Entry 3HAT (X-ray diffraction, 2.50 A resolution); this record covers chains L and H of the 4 polymer chains in the assembly.

== Chain L ==
Molecule: Thrombin light chain
Organism: Homo sapiens
UniProt: P00734 (THRB_HUMAN); residues 1-14 here correspond to UniProt positions 336-349 (UniProt number = residue number + 335)
Sequence (36 residues; numbered 1 to 15 plus 21 insertion-coded residues; the number before each row is that of its first residue; a row labelled like 14A-14M holds insertion residues (14A, then the next letters in order)):
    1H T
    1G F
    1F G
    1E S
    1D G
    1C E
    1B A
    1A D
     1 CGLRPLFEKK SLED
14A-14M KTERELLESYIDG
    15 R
UniProt features mapped onto this chain:
  - site: Arg15 (Cleavage)

== Chain H ==
Molecule: Thrombin heavy chain
Organism: Homo sapiens
UniProt: P00734 (THRB_HUMAN); the construct lacks a stretch of the UniProt sequence and is renumbered around it, so the offset changes along the chain: 16-36 = UniProt 364-384; 37-60 = UniProt 386-409; 61-77 = UniProt 419-435; 78-97 = UniProt 437-456; 7 more segments
Sequence (259 residues; row label = number of the first residue in the row; note: 4 numbers in that range are skipped by the numbering (no residue carries them; nothing is unmodelled there); a row labelled like 60A-60I holds insertion residues (60A, then the next letters in order)):
    16 IVEGSDAEIG MSPWQVMLFR K
   36A S
    37 PQELLCGASL ISDRWVLTAA HCLL
60A-60I YPPWDKNFT
    61 ENDLLVRIGK HSRTRYE
   77A R
    78 NIEKISMLEK IYIHPRYNWR
   97A E
    98 NLDRDIALMK LKKPVAFSDY IHPVCLPDRE TA
129A-129C ASL
   130 LQAGYKGRVT GWGNLKE
146A-146H TWTANVGK
   150 GQPSVLQVVN LPIVERPVCK DSTRIRITDN MFCAG
  184A Y
   185 KP
186A-186D DEGK
   187 RGDACEGDSG GPFVMKSP
204A-204B FN
   205 NRWYQMGIVS WGE
   219 GCD
  221A R
   222 DGKYGFYTHV FRLKKWIQKV IDQFGE
Disordered / not traced: 146A-146H
Cystine bridges: Cys42-Cys58, Cys168-Cys182, Cys191-Cys220
UniProt features mapped onto this chain:
  - region: Ala183 to Val200 (High affinity receptor-binding region which is also known as the TP508 peptide)
  - active site (Charge relay system): His57, Asp102, Ser195
  - glycosylation: Asn60G (N-linked (GlcNAc...) (complex) asparagine)

== How chain L and chain H interact ==
Pairs across the interface - 87 pairs, chain L then chain H:
  Cys1(L) with Pro120(H); Val121(H); Cys122(H), disulfide; Arg206(H), hydrogen bond (backbone-side chain)
  Asp1A(L) with His119(H), salt bridge; Arg206(H)
  Ala1B(L) with Arg206(H), hydrogen bond (backbone-side chain)
  Glu1C(L) with Ile47(H), hydrogen bond (backbone-backbone); Ser48(H); Asp49(H); Phe114(H); Pro120(H); Val121(H), hydrogen bond (backbone-backbone)
  Gly1D(L) with Ile47(H); Val121(H), hydrogen bond (backbone-backbone); Cys122(H); Leu123(H)
  Ser1E(L) with Cys122(H); Leu123(H), hydrogen bond (backbone-backbone); Tyr208(H)
  Gly1F(L) with Leu123(H); Lys235(H); Gln239(H)
  Phe1G(L) with Leu123(H); Lys235(H); Gln239(H); Ile242(H), hydrophobic; Asp243(H)
  Thr1H(L) with Ile47(H), hydrogen bond (backbone-backbone); Leu123(H); Ile238(H); Gln239(H); Ile242(H)
  Gly2(L) with Trp29(H); Pro120(H), hydrogen bond (backbone-backbone); Cys122(H); Arg206(H); Trp207(H), hydrogen bond (backbone-backbone)
  Leu3(L) with His119(H), hydrogen bond (backbone-side chain); Asn205(H); Arg206(H)
  Arg4(L) with Met26(H), hydrogen bond (side chain-backbone); Pro28(H); Trp29(H); Arg137(H); Trp207(H)
  Pro5(L) with Ser115(H); Asp116(H); His119(H)
  Leu6(L) with Asp116(H)
  Phe7(L) with Glu23(H); Ile24(H); Gly25(H); Met26(H)
  Glu8(L) with Lys202(H), salt bridge; Asn205(H); Trp207(H), hydrogen bond
  Asp14(L) with Glu23(H); Met26(H); Arg137(H), salt bridge
  Lys14A(L) with Glu23(H), hydrogen bond (backbone-side chain)
  Thr14B(L) with Arg137(H), hydrogen bond; Asn159(H), hydrogen bond
  Glu14C(L) with Arg137(H); Lys202(H), salt bridge
  Glu14E(L) with Lys135(H), salt bridge; Asn159(H), hydrogen bond; Tyr184A(H), hydrogen bond
  Leu14F(L) with Lys135(H); Gly136(H); Asn159(H); Trp207(H), hydrophobic
  Leu14G(L) with Lys202(H); Pro204(H), hydrophobic
  Ser14I(L) with Tyr134(H); Lys135(H), hydrogen bond (side chain-backbone)
  Tyr14J(L) with Leu129C(H), hydrophobic; Tyr134(H), hydrophobic; Lys135(H), hydrogen bond (side chain-backbone); Met201(H); Lys202(H), hydrogen bond (side chain-backbone); Pro204(H), hydrophobic
  Ile14K(L) with Tyr134(H)
  Gly14M(L) with Pro204(H)
  Arg15(L) with Pro204(H), hydrogen bond (backbone-backbone); Phe204A(H), hydrogen bond (side chain-backbone); Asn205(H)
Also at the interface, not in a pair above, chain H (41 interface residues in all): Tyr117, Pro124, Gly133, Asn204B
Inter-chain disulfides: Cys1(L)-Cys122(H)

== Summary ==
28 residues of chain L face 41 of chain H across their interface; the contacts include 1 disulfide bond, 22
hydrogen bonds and 5 salt bridges. Among the polar pairs are Asp1A(L)-His119(H), Glu8(L)-Lys202(H) and
Glu14E(L)-Lys135(H). UniProt lists 3 active-site residues on chain H.
Here chain L is Thrombin light chain and chain H is Thrombin heavy chain, both from Homo sapiens. Entry 3HAT
(Active site mimetic inhibition of thrombin) was determined by X-ray diffraction (same publication as 1FPC).
